PDB entry 8T56 | electron microscopy, 2.80 A resolution | chains C and D of the 10 polymer chains in the assembly

Chain C (and D):
Protein: NSPr peptide
Notes: chain D of this document is another copy of the same molecule, construct and numbering; everything in this record applies to it too
Chain sequence (37 residues; numbered 1 to 37; the number before each row is that of its first residue):
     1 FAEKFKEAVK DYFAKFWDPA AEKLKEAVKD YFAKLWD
Unresolved in the structure: 1, 37 (chain D: 37)

Chain C / chain D interface:
Pairs across the interface (27):
  K6(C) with W36(D)
  V9(C) with F32(D), hydrophobic; W36(D), hydrophobic
  K10(C) with L35(D); W36(D), hydrogen bond (side chain-backbone)
  F13(C) with V28(D), hydrophobic; F32(D), hydrophobic
  W17(C) with K25(D), hydrogen bond (side chain-backbone); V28(D); K29(D)
  D18(C) with K25(D); K29(D), salt bridge
  A21(C) with K25(D)
  E22(C) with K25(D), salt bridge
  K25(C) with W17(D), hydrogen bond (backbone-side chain); D18(D), salt bridge; A21(D)
  V28(C) with F13(D), hydrophobic; W17(D), hydrophobic
  K29(C) with F13(D); W17(D); D18(D), salt bridge
  F32(C) with V9(D), hydrophobic; F13(D), hydrophobic
  W36(C) with K6(D); V9(D), hydrophobic; K10(D)
Also at the interface, not in a pair above, chain C (14 interface residues in all): A14
Also at the interface, not in a pair above, chain D (14 interface residues in all): E22

In short:
The chain C/chain D interface involves 14 residues from each chain; the contacts include 3 hydrogen bonds and
4 salt bridges. Among the polar pairs are D18(C)-K29(D), E22(C)-K25(D) and K25(C)-D18(D).
Chain C and chain D are both NSPr peptide; the structure, Structure of mechanically activated ion channel
OSCA1.2 in peptidiscs, was determined by electron microscopy, deposited together with 8T57.
